Entry 1LOV (X-ray diffraction, 1.55 A resolution); this record covers chain A.

== Chain A ==
Molecule: Guanyl-specific ribonuclease T1
Organism: Aspergillus oryzae
Notes: EC 3.1.27.3
Reference sequence: P00651 (RNT1_ASPOR); residues 1-104 here correspond to UniProt positions 27-130 (UniProt number = residue number + 26)
Chain sequence (104 residues; each row starts with the number of its first residue):
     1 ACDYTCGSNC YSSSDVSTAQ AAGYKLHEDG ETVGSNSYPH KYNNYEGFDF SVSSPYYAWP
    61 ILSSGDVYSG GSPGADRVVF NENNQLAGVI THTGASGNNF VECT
Construct notes: engineered mutation Ala58 (Glu84 in P00651)
Disulfides: Cys2-Cys10, Cys6-Cys103
Metal / ion sites: Ca2+ near Asp15 (its only coordinating residue here)
Ligand contacts: guanosine-3'-monophosphate (3GP): Asn36, Tyr38, His40, Lys41, Tyr42, Asn43, Asn44, Tyr45, Glu46, Ala58, Arg77, His92, Asn98, Asn99, Phe100
UniProt features mapped onto this chain:
  - active site: His40, His92 (Proton donor)
From the paper describing this entry:
  - conformationally variable residues (side-chain flip): His40
  - binding site for guanosine-3'-monophosphate: Tyr38, His40, Arg77, His92, Phe100
  - catalytic residues: His92 (citing earlier work)
  - catalytic residues: His40 (from molecular simulation)

== Summary ==
Chain A binds guanosine-3'-monophosphate. From UniProt: active-site residues His40 and His92. From the paper:
catalytic residues His92 and His40; a binding site for guanosine-3'-monophosphate at Tyr38, His40 and Arg77
among others.
Chain A is Guanyl-specific ribonuclease T1 (Aspergillus oryzae); the structure, X-ray structure of the E58A
mutant of Ribonuclease T1 complexed with 3'-guanosine monophosphate, was determined by X-ray diffraction,
deposited together with 1LOW and 1LOY.
